8HVR - chains I and O of the 13 polymer chains in the assembly; structure by electron microscopy, 3.35 A resolution.

[Chain I]
Protein: Regulatory protein AfsR
Organism: Streptomyces coelicolor A3(2)
Reference sequence: P25941 (AFSR_STRCO); numbering as in UniProt (aligned over 1-270)
Sequence (290 residues; row label = number of the first residue in the row; numbers below 1 keep their minus sign (Met-19 is residue -19)):
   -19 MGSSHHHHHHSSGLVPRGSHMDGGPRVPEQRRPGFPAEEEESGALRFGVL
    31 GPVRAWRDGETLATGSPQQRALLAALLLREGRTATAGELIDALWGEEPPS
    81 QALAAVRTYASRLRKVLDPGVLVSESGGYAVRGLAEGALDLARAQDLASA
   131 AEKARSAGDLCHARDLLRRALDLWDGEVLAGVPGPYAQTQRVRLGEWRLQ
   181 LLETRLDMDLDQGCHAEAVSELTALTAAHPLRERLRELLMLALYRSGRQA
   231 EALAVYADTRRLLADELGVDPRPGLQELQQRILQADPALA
Not modelled in the structure: -19 to 16
Sequence notes: initiating methionine (-19); expression tag (-18 to 0)
Curated features (UniProtKB/Swiss-Prot):
  - DNA-binding region: Ala17 to Gly113 (OmpR/PhoB-type)
Reported in the primary citation:
  - binding site for the 65-nt DNA strand (chain O): Ser46, Gln48, Trp74, Pro79, Ser80, Gln81, Arg92
  - binding site for the 65-nt DNA strand: Arg87, Thr88, Ser91, Arg94, Lys95
  - mutagenesis - E176A, L211A, L243A: decreased expression
  - mutagenesis - E176A, L211A, L243A: decreased stability

[Chain O]
Molecule: 65-nt DNA strand
Sequence (65 nucleotides; numbered 1 to 65; the number before each row is that of its first residue):
     1 GTAGCCGGAGCGTTCAGCGTTCGTTTATCTCCCCCTGGCACTGTCATCTC
    51 CGTCAGACCGTCGCA
Not modelled in the structure: 1-4

[Chain I / chain O interface]
Pairs across the interface (13):
  Ser46(I) - DC22(O)  sugar contact
  Ser46(I) - DG23(O)  hydrogen bond to the phosphate
  Pro47(I) - DG23(O)  phosphate contact
  Gln48(I) - DG23(O)  phosphate contact
  Gln48(I) - DT24(O)  hydrogen bond to the phosphate
  Gln81(I) - DT25(O)  hydrogen bond to the phosphate
  Gln81(I) - DT26(O)  phosphate contact
  Ala82(I) - DT25(O)  phosphate contact
  Ala84(I) - DT26(O)  base contact
  Ala85(I) - DT25(O)  base contact
  Thr88(I) - DT25(O)  base contact
  Tyr89(I) - DG23(O)  hydrogen bond to the phosphate
  Tyr89(I) - DT24(O)  base contact
Interface residues without a listed pair, chain I (12 interface residues in all): Trp74, Pro79, Arg92

[Overview]
Chain I and chain O form an interface of 12 and 5 residues respectively; the contacts include 4 hydrogen
bonds. Polar contacts include Ser46(I)-DG23(O), Gln48(I)-DT24(O) and Gln81(I)-DT25(O). From the paper: a
binding site for the 65-nt DNA strand (chain O) at Ser46(I), Gln48(I) and Trp74(I) among others; E176A, L211A
and L243A of chain I reduce expression.
Chain I is Regulatory protein AfsR (Streptomyces coelicolor A3(2)) and chain O is a 65-nt DNA strand; the
structure, Cryo-EM structure of AfsR-dependent transcription activation complex with afsS promoter, was
determined by electron microscopy together with 8JKE from the same study.
